1G65 - chains L and M of the 30 polymer chains in the assembly; structure by X-ray diffraction, 2.25 A resolution.

[Chain L]
Name: Proteasome component C5
Organism: Saccharomyces cerevisiae
Notes: EC 3.4.25.1
UniProtKB: P23724 (PSB1_YEAST); the construct lacks a stretch of the UniProt sequence and is renumbered around it, so the offset changes along the chain: -9 to -1 = UniProt 20-28; 1-70 = UniProt 29-98; 71-106 = UniProt 100-135; 107-144 = UniProt 138-175; 2 more segments
Sequence (222 residues; row label = number of the first residue in the row; note: 2 numbers in that range are skipped by the numbering (no residue carries them; nothing is unmodelled there); a row labelled like 106A-106B holds insertion residues (106A, then the next letters in order); numbers below 1 keep their minus sign (Gln-9 is residue -9)):
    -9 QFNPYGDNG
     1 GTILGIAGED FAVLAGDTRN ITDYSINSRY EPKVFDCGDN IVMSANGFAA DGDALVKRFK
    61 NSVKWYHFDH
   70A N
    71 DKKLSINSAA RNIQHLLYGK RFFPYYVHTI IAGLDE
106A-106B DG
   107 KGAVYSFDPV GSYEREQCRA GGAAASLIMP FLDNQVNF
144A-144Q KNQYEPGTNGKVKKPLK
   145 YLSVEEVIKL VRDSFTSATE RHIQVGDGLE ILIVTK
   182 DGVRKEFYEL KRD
Bound ions: Mg2+ site 1: Ser75, Ser78 (shared with 1 residue of chain D); Mg2+ site 2: Thr163, His166, Val169

[Chain M]
Name: Proteasome component PRE4
Organism: Saccharomyces cerevisiae
Notes: EC 3.4.25.1
UniProtKB: P30657 (PSB4_YEAST); the construct lacks a stretch of the UniProt sequence and is renumbered around it, so the offset changes along the chain: -8 to -1 = UniProt 34-41; 1-70 = UniProt 42-111; 71-92 = UniProt 117-138; 93-105 = UniProt 141-153; 3 more segments
Sequence (233 residues; row label = number of the first residue in the row; note: 4 numbers in that range are skipped by the numbering (no residue carries them; nothing is unmodelled there); a row labelled like 70A-70E holds insertion residues (70A, then the next letters in order); numbers below 1 keep their minus sign (Thr-8 is residue -8)):
    -8 TQQPIVTG
     1 TSVISMKYDN GVIIAADNLG SYGSLLRFNG VERLIPVGDN TVVGISGDIS DMQHIERLLK
    61 DLVTENAYDN
70A-70E PLADA
    71 EEALEPSYIF EYLATVMYQR RS
92A-92B KM
    93 NPLWNAIIVA GVQ
105A-105B SN
   106 GDQFLRYVNL LGVTYSSPTL ATGFGAHMAN PLLRKV
141A-141G VDRESDI
   144 PKTTVQVAEE AIVNAMRVLY YRDARSSRNF SLAIIDKN
  181A T
   183 GLTFKKNLQV ENMKWDFAKD IKGYGTQKI

[Interface between chain L and chain M]
Contacting residue pairs (37; chain L residue first):
  Phe-8(L) with Arg91(M); Pro94(M), hydrophobic; Leu115(M), hydrophobic; Leu116(M), hydrophobic
  Asn-7(L) with Leu116(M)
  Pro-6(L) with Arg91(M), hydrogen bond (backbone-side chain); Met92B(M), hydrophobic; Leu116(M)
  Tyr-5(L) with Arg91(M)
  Asn-2(L) with Val118(M)
  Asn20(L) with Tyr120(M)
  Ser25(L) with His132(M), hydrogen bond
  Ile26(L) with Arg139(M), hydrogen bond (backbone-side chain)
  Asn27(L) with Tyr120(M), hydrogen bond; Ser122(M)
  Ser28(L) with Ser121(M), hydrogen bond (side chain-backbone)
  Glu31(L) with Arg111(M), salt bridge; Tyr120(M); Ser121(M), hydrogen bond (side chain-backbone)
  Phe48(L) with Arg91(M); Leu116(M); Val118(M), hydrophobic
  Ala50(L) with Tyr88(M), hydrophobic; Leu116(M); Gly117(M); Val118(M)
  Asp51(L) with Tyr88(M), hydrogen bond; Arg91(M), salt bridge
  Asp53(L) with Thr119(M), hydrogen bond
  Ala54(L) with Tyr88(M)
  Lys57(L) with Glu81(M), salt bridge
  Phe93(L) with Arg91(M); Ser92(M)
  Tyr95(L) with Tyr88(M)
  Glu190(L) with Arg141C(M), salt bridge
  Arg193(L) with Asp141B(M), salt bridge; Arg141C(M)
Also at the interface, not in a pair above, chain L (24 interface residues in all): Gly-4, Arg29, Tyr30
Also at the interface, not in a pair above, chain M (22 interface residues in all): Thr85, Trp96, Leu125

[Overview]
Chain L and chain M form an interface of 24 and 22 residues respectively, with 8 hydrogen bonds and 5 salt
bridges. Polar contacts include Glu31(L)-Arg111(M), Asp51(L)-Arg91(M) and Lys57(L)-Glu81(M). Ser75(L) and
Ser78(L) coordinate Mg2+ site 1.
Here chain L is Proteasome component C5 and chain M is Proteasome component PRE4, both from Saccharomyces
cerevisiae. Entry 1G65 (Crystal structure of epoxomicin:20s proteasome reveals a molecular basis for
selectivity of alpha,beta-epoxyketone proteasome inhibitors) was determined by X-ray diffraction.
